PDB entry 1MA7 | X-ray diffraction, 2.30 A resolution | chains D and A of the 4 polymer chains in the assembly

== Chain D ==
Molecule: LOXP
Notes: fragment: lower strand; engineered mutation(s): C8A,G27T
Sequence (34 nucleotides; each row starts with the number of its first residue):
     1 ATAACTTAGT ATAGCATACA TTATACTAAG TTAT

== Chain A ==
Protein: Cre recombinase
From: Enterobacteria phage P1
UniProt: P06956 (RECR_BPP1); residues 2-343 here = UniProt positions 2-343
Chain sequence (349 residues; row label = number of the first residue in the row; numbers below 1 keep their minus sign (Met-5 is residue -5)):
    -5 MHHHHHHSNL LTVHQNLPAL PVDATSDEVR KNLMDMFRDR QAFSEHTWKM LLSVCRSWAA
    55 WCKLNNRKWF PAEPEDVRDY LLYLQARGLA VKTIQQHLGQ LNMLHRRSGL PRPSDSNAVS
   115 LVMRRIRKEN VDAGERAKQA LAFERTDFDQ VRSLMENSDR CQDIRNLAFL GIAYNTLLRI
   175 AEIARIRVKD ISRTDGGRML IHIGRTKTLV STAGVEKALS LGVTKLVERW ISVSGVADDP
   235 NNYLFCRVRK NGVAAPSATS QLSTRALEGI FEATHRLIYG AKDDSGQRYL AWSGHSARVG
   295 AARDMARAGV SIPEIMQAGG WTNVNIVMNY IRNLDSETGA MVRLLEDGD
Unresolved in the structure: -5 to 18, 342-343
Differences from the reference sequence: expression tag (-4 to 1)
UniProt features mapped onto this chain:
  - active site: Arg173, His289, Arg292, Trp315, Tyr324 (O-(3'-phospho-DNA)-tyrosine intermediate)
Reported in the primary citation:
  - binding site for LOXP (chain D): Arg259, Glu262
  - specificity-determining residues: Arg259
  - conformationally variable residues (loop rearrangement, order/disorder transition, side-chain flip): Gly198 to Gly208, Arg259, Lys276 to Ala285
  - contacts within the chain: Arg259-Glu262 (salt bridge)
  - binding site for LOXP: Lys86, Arg173, Lys201, Glu262, Trp315, Tyr324
  - catalytic residues: Arg173, Lys201, His289, Arg292, Trp315, Tyr324
  - mutagenesis - E262Q/E266Q (2.5-fold): increased binding to LoxAT
  - mutagenesis - E262Q/E266Q: increased binding to LoxP
  - mutagenesis - E262Q/E266Q: increased catalytic activity on LoxP
  - mutagenesis - E262Q/E266Q: increased catalytic activity on LoxAT

== How chain D and chain A interact ==
Contacting residue pairs (50; chain D residue first):
  DT2(D) with Lys244(A), hydrogen bond to the base
  DA3(D) with Lys244(A), sugar contact
  DA4(D) with Gln156(A), phosphate contact; Val242(A), sugar contact; Arg243(A), sugar contact; Lys244(A), sugar contact
  DC5(D) with Arg159(A), salt bridge to the phosphate; Arg241(A), phosphate contact; Val242(A), hydrogen bond to the phosphate; Leu256(A), sugar contact; Ala260(A), sugar contact
  DT6(D) with Arg241(A), sugar contact; Gln255(A), phosphate contact; Leu256(A), phosphate contact; Ser257(A), hydrogen bond to the phosphate; Arg259(A), base contact; Ala260(A), phosphate contact
  DT7(D) with Ser257(A), base contact; Arg259(A), base contact
  DG9(D) with Arg50(A), sugar contact
  DT10(D) with Met44(A), base contact; Ser47(A), hydrogen bond to the phosphate; Arg50(A), salt bridge to the phosphate
  DA11(D) with Met44(A), hydrogen bond to the base; Arg81(A), salt bridge to the phosphate; Leu83(A), phosphate contact; Thr87(A), sugar contact; His91(A), salt bridge to the phosphate; Arg282(A), base contact
  DT12(D) with Met44(A), base contact; Leu83(A), phosphate contact; Ala84(A), hydrogen bond to the phosphate; Thr87(A), hydrogen bond to the phosphate; Gln90(A), hydrogen bond to the base; Arg282(A), sugar contact
  DA13(D) with Lys86(A), base contact; Gln90(A), base contact; Ala131(A), phosphate contact; Lys132(A), hydrogen bond to the phosphate; Arg282(A), sugar contact
  DG14(D) with Lys86(A), hydrogen bond to the base; Gln133(A), phosphate contact; Ile320(A), sugar contact; Tyr324(A), hydrogen bond to the phosphate
  DC15(D) with Trp315(A), hydrogen bond to the phosphate; Asn317(A), phosphate contact; Ile320(A), phosphate contact
  DA16(D) with Thr316(A), phosphate contact
  DT17(D) with Lys201(A), phosphate contact; Thr202(A), hydrogen bond to the phosphate
Also at the interface, not in a pair above, chain D (17 interface residues in all): DA1, DA8
Also at the interface, not in a pair above, chain A (38 interface residues in all): Lys43, Ser51, Arg130, Arg173, Cys240, Tyr283

== Overview ==
Chain D and chain A form an interface of 17 and 38 residues respectively, with 13 hydrogen bonds and 4 salt
bridges. Among the polar pairs are DT2(D)-Lys244(A), DA11(D)-Met44(A) and DT12(D)-Gln90(A). The paper reports
catalytic residues Arg173(A), Lys201(A) and His289(A) among others; E262Q/E266Q of chain A increase binding to
LoxAT.
Chain D is LOXP and chain A is Cre recombinase (Enterobacteria phage P1); the structure, Crystal structure of
Cre site-specific recombinase complexed with a mutant DNA substrate, LoxP-A8/T27, was determined by X-ray
diffraction.
